Entry 4D06 (X-ray diffraction, 2.00 A resolution); this record covers chains E and F of the 6 polymer chains in the assembly.

== Chain E (and F) ==
Molecule: Chalcone isomerase
Organism: Eubacterium ramulus
Notes: EC 5.5.1.6; chain F of this document is another copy of the same molecule, construct and numbering; everything in this record applies to it too
UniProt: V9P0A9 (V9P0A9_9FIRM); residues 0-282 here correspond to UniProt positions 1-283 (UniProt number = residue number + 1)
Sequence (283 residues; each row starts with the number of its first residue; numbering starts at 0):
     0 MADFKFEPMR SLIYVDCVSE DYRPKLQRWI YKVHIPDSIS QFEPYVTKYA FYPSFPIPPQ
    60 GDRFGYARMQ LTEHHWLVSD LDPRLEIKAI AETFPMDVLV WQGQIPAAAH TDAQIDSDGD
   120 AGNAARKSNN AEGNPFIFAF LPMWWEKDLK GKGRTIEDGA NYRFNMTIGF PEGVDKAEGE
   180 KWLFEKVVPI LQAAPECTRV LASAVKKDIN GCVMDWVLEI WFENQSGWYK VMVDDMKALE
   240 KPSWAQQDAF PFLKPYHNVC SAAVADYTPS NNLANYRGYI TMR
Disordered / not traced: 0 (chain F: 0, 107-129)
Small-molecule neighbours: naringenin (NAR): Ile12, Val14, Trp28, His33, Ser37, Gln40, Phe41, Tyr48, Phe50, Gln69, Thr71, His73, Trp75, Asp79, Lys87, Glu91, Phe93, Val97, Gln101, Asn122, Arg125, Phe135, Phe137

== How chain E and chain F interact ==
Residue-residue contacts (81; chain E residue first):
  Arg9(E) - Met281(F)
  Arg9(E) - Arg282(F)
  Glu19(E) - Pro55(F)
  Glu19(E) - Gln224(F)
  Asp20(E) - Asn223(F)
  Asp20(E) - Gln224(F)
  Asp20(E) - Ser225(F)  hydrogen bond
  Arg22(E) - Phe54(F)
  Arg22(E) - Pro55(F)
  Pro23(E) - Ala159(F)
  Pro23(E) - Glu222(F)
  Lys24(E) - Glu222(F)  salt bridge
  Gln26(E) - Phe54(F)
  Gln26(E) - Ala264(F)
  Arg27(E) - Ile155(F)  hydrogen bond (side chain-backbone)
  Arg27(E) - Gly158(F)
  Arg27(E) - Ala159(F)
  Tyr30(E) - Tyr266(F)  hydrophobic
  Tyr51(E) - Met281(F)
  Phe54(E) - Arg22(F)
  Phe54(E) - Gln26(F)
  Pro55(E) - Glu19(F)
  Pro55(E) - Arg22(F)
  His74(E) - Arg282(F)  hydrogen bond
  Met142(E) - Arg282(F)  hydrogen bond (backbone-side chain)
  Trp143(E) - Arg282(F)
  Trp144(E) - Arg282(F)  hydrogen bond (side chain-backbone)
  Ile155(E) - Arg27(F)  hydrogen bond (backbone-side chain)
  Ile155(E) - Lys31(F)
  Ile155(E) - Thr280(F)
  Gly158(E) - Arg27(F)  hydrogen bond (backbone-side chain)
  Ala159(E) - Pro23(F)
  Ala159(E) - Arg27(F)
  Arg162(E) - Met281(F)  hydrogen bond (side chain-backbone)
  Arg162(E) - Arg282(F)  hydrogen bond (side chain-backbone)
  Glu218(E) - Met281(F)
  Glu222(E) - Pro23(F)
  Glu222(E) - Lys24(F)  salt bridge
  Asn223(E) - Asp20(F)
  Gln224(E) - Glu19(F)
  Gln224(E) - Asp20(F)
  Ser225(E) - Asp20(F)  hydrogen bond
  Val263(E) - Met281(F)  hydrophobic
  Ala264(E) - Gln26(F)
  Asp265(E) - Tyr278(F)
  Asp265(E) - Ile279(F)
  Asp265(E) - Thr280(F)
  Asp265(E) - Met281(F)  hydrogen bond (backbone-backbone)
  Tyr266(E) - Tyr30(F)  hydrophobic
  Tyr266(E) - Tyr275(F)
  Tyr266(E) - Gly277(F)
  Tyr266(E) - Tyr278(F)  hydrophobic
  Tyr266(E) - Ile279(F)
  Pro268(E) - Ser269(F)
  Ser269(E) - Pro268(F)
  Ala273(E) - Arg276(F)  hydrogen bond (backbone-side chain)
  Asn274(E) - Asn274(F)
  Asn274(E) - Arg276(F)
  Tyr275(E) - Tyr266(F)
  Arg276(E) - Ala273(F)  hydrogen bond (side chain-backbone)
  Arg276(E) - Asn274(F)
  Gly277(E) - Tyr266(F)
  Tyr278(E) - Asp265(F)
  Tyr278(E) - Tyr266(F)  hydrophobic
  Ile279(E) - Asp265(F)
  Ile279(E) - Tyr266(F)
  Thr280(E) - Ile155(F)
  Thr280(E) - Asp265(F)
  Met281(E) - Arg9(F)
  Met281(E) - Tyr51(F)  hydrophobic
  Met281(E) - Leu70(F)  hydrophobic
  Met281(E) - Arg162(F)  hydrogen bond (backbone-side chain)
  Met281(E) - Glu218(F)
  Met281(E) - Val263(F)  hydrophobic
  Met281(E) - Asp265(F)  hydrogen bond (backbone-backbone)
  Arg282(E) - Arg9(F)
  Arg282(E) - His74(F)  hydrogen bond
  Arg282(E) - Met142(F)  hydrogen bond (side chain-backbone)
  Arg282(E) - Trp143(F)
  Arg282(E) - Trp144(F)  hydrogen bond (backbone-side chain)
  Arg282(E) - Arg162(F)  hydrogen bond (backbone-side chain)
Also at the interface, not in a pair above, chain E (46 interface residues in all): Lys31, Glu72, Glu156, Asn160, Tyr161
Also at the interface, not in a pair above, chain F (48 interface residues in all): Lys47, Glu72, Glu156, Asn160, Tyr161

== Summary ==
46 residues of chain E and 48 residues of chain F are in contact, with 19 hydrogen bonds and 2 salt bridges.
Polar pairs include Lys24(E)-Glu222(F), Asp20(E)-Ser225(F) and Arg27(E)-Ile155(F). Chain E binds naringenin.
Chain E and chain F are both Chalcone isomerase (Eubacterium ramulus); the structure, Bacterial chalcone
isomerase complexed with naringenin, was determined by X-ray diffraction together with 4C9S and 4C9T from the
same study.
